Entry 5W51 (X-ray diffraction, 3.40 A resolution); this record covers chains A and B of the 13 polymer chains in the assembly.

[Chain A]
Protein: DNA-directed RNA polymerase II subunit RPB1
Source organism: Saccharomyces cerevisiae (strain ATCC 204508 / S288c)
Notes: EC 2.7.7.6
UniProt: P04050 (RPB1_YEAST); residue numbers follow UniProt; this construct covers 1-1733
Sequence (1733 residues; numbered 1 to 1733; the number before each row is that of its first residue):
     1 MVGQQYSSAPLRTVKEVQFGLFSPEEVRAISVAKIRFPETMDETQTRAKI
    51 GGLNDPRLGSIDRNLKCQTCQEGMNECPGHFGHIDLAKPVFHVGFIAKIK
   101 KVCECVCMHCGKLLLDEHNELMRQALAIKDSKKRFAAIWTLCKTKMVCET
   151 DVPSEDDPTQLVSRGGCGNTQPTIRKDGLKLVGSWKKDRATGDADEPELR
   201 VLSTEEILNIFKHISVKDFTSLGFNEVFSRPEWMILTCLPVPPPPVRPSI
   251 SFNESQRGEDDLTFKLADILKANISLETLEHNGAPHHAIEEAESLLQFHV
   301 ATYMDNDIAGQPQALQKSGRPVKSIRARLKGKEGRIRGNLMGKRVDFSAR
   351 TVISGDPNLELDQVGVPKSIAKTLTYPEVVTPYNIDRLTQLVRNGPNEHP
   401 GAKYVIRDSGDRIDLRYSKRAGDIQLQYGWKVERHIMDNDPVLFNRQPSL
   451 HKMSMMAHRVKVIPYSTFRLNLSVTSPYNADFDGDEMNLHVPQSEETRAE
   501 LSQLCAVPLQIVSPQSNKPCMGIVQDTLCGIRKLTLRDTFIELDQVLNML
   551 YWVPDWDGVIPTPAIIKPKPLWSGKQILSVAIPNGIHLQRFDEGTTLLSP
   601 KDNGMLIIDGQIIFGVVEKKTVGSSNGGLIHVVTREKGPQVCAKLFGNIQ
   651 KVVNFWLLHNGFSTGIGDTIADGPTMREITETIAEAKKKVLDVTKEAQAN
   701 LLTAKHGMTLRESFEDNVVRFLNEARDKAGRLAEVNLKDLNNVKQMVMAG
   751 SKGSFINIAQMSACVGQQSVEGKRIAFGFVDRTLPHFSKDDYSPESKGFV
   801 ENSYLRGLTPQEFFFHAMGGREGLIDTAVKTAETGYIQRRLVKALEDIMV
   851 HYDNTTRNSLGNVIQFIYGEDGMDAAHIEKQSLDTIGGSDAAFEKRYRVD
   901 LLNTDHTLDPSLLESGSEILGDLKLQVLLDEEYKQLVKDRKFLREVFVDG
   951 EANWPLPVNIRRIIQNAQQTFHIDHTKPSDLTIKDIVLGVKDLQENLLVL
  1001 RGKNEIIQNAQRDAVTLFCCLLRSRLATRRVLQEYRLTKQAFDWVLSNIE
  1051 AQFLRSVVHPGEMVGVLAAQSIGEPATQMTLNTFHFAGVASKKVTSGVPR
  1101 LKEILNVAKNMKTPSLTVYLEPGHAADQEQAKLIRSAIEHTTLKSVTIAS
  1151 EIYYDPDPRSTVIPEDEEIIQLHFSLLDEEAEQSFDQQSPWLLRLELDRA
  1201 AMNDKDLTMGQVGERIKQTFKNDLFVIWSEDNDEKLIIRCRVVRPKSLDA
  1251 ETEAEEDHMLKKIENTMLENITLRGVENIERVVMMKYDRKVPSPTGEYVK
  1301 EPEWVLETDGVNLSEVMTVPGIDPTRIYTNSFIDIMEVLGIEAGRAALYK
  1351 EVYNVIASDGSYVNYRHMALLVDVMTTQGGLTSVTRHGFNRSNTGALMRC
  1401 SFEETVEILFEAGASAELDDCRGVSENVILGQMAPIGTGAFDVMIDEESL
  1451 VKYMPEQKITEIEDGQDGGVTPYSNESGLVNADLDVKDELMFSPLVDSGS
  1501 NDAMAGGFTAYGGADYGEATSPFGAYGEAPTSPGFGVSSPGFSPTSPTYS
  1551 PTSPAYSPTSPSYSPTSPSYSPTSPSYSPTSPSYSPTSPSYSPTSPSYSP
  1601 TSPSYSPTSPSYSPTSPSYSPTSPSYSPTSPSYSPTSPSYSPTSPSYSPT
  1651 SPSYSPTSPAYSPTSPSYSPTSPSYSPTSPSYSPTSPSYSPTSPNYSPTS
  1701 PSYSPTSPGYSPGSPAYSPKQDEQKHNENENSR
Not modelled in the structure: 1-2, 149-166, 186-200, 253-258, 1080-1092, 1176-1186, 1244-1256, 1450-1733
Bound ions: Zn2+ site 1: Cys-70, Cys-77, His-80; Zn2+ site 2: His-109, Cys-110, Cys-148; Mg2+: Asp-481, Asp-483, Asp-485 (together with 2KH) (shared with 1 residue of chain R)
Residues lining bound ligands: 2KH (5'-O-[(S)-hydroxy{[(S)-hydroxy(phosphonooxy)phosphoryl]amino}phosphoryl]uridine): Arg-446, Pro-448, Asn-479, Asp-481, Asp-483, Asp-485, Lys-752
Curated features (UniProtKB/Swiss-Prot):
  - region: Pro-248 to Asp-260 (Lid loop), Asn-306 to Lys-323 (Rudder loop), Pro-810 to Glu-822 (Bridging helix)
  - binding site (Zn(2+)): Cys-67, Cys-70, Cys-77, His-80, Cys-107, Cys-110, Cys-148, Cys-167
  - binding site (Mg(2+)): Asp-481, Asp-483, Asp-485
  - modified residue: Thr-1471 (Phosphothreonine)
  - cross-link (Glycyl lysine isopeptide (Lys-Gly)): Lys-695 (interchain with G-Cter in ubiquitin), Lys-1246 (interchain with G-Cter in ubiquitin), Lys-1350 (interchain with G-Cter in ubiquitin)
  - natural variant: Ser-1653 to Pro-1659 (deletion: In strain: A364A)
  - mutagenesis: Lys-1246 (K1246R: Impairs ubiquitination during transcription stress)

[Chain B]
Protein: DNA-directed RNA polymerase II subunit RPB2
Source organism: Saccharomyces cerevisiae (strain ATCC 204508 / S288c)
Notes: EC 2.7.7.6
UniProt: P08518 (RPB2_YEAST); residues 1-1224 here = UniProt positions 1-1224
Sequence (1224 residues; each row starts with the number of its first residue):
     1 MSDLANSEKYYDEDPYGFEDESAPITAEDSWAVISAFFREKGLVSQQLDS
    51 FNQFVDYTLQDIICEDSTLILEQLAQHTTESDNISRKYEISFGKIYVTKP
   101 MVNESDGVTHALYPQEARLRNLTYSSGLFVDVKKRTYEAIDVPGRELKYE
   151 LIAEESEDDSESGKVFIGRLPIMLRSKNCYLSEATESDLYKLKECPFDMG
   201 GYFIINGSEKVLIAQERSAGNIVQVFKKAAPSPISHVAEIRSALEKGSRF
   251 ISTLQVKLYGREGSSARTIKATLPYIKQDIPIVIIFRALGIIPDGEILEH
   301 ICYDVNDWQMLEMLKPCVEDGFVIQDRETALDFIGRRGTALGIKKEKRIQ
   351 YAKDILQKEFLPHITQLEGFESRKAFFLGYMINRLLLCALDRKDQDDRDH
   401 FGKKRLDLAGPLLAQLFKTLFKKLTKDIFRYMQRTVEEAHDFNMKLAINA
   451 KTITSGLKYALATGNWGEQKKAMSSRAGVSQVLNRYTYSSTLSHLRRTNT
   501 PIGRDGKLAKPRQLHNTHWGLVCPAETPEGQACGLVKNLSLMSCISVGTD
   551 PMPIITFLSEWGMEPLEDYVPHQSPDATRVFVNGVWHGVHRNPARLMETL
   601 RTLRRKGDINPEVSMIRDIREKELKIFTDAGRVYRPLFIVEDDESLGHKE
   651 LKVRKGHIAKLMATEYQDIEGGFEDVEEYTWSSLLNEGLVEYIDAEEEES
   701 ILIAMQPEDLEPAEANEENDLDVDPAKRIRVSHHATTFTHCEIHPSMILG
   751 VAASIIPFPDHNQSPRNTYQSAMGKQAMGVFLTNYNVRMDTMANILYYPQ
   801 KPLGTTRAMEYLKFRELPAGQNAIVAIACYSGYNQEDSMIMNQSSIDRGL
   851 FRSLFFRSYMDQEKKYGMSITETFEKPQRTNTLRMKHGTYDKLDDDGLIA
   901 PGVRVSGEDVIIGKTTPISPDEEELGQRTAYHSKRDASTPLRSTENGIVD
   951 QVLVTTNQDGLKFVKVRVRTTKIPQIGDKFASRHGQKGTIGITYRREDMP
  1001 FTAEGIVPDLIINPHAIPSRMTVAHLIECLLSKVAALSGNEGDASPFTDI
  1051 TVEGISKLLREHGYQSRGFEVMYNGHTGKKLMAQIFFGPTYYQRLRHMVD
  1101 DKIHARARGPMQVLTRQPVEGRSRDGGLRFGEMERDCMIAHGAASFLKER
  1151 LMEASDAFRVHICGICGLMTVIAKLNHNQFECKGCDNKIDIYQIHIPYAA
  1201 KLLFQELMAMNITPRLYTDRSRDF
Not modelled in the structure: 1-19, 71-89, 135-163, 244-250, 339-344, 436-445, 473-475, 503-508, 669-677, 713-721, 919-932, 1221-1224
Bound ions: Zn2+: Cys-1163, Cys-1166, Cys-1182, Cys-1185
Residues lining bound ligands: 2KH (5'-O-[(S)-hydroxy{[(S)-hydroxy(phosphonooxy)phosphoryl]amino}phosphoryl]uridine): Arg-766, Tyr-769, Asp-837, Gly-985, Lys-987, Ser-1019, Arg-1020

[Chain A / chain B interface]
Residue-residue contacts (401):
  Gln-4(A) with Ala-1157(B); Phe-1158(B); Arg-1159(B), hydrogen bond (side chain-backbone)
  Gln-5(A) with Arg-1159(B), hydrogen bond (backbone-side chain); Leu-1175(B)
  Tyr-6(A) with Arg-1159(B)
  Ser-7(A) with Arg-1159(B); His-1161(B), hydrogen bond; Phe-1180(B); Gln-1193(B)
  Ser-8(A) with Asn-1178(B); Phe-1180(B)
  Ala-9(A) with Phe-1180(B); Ile-1191(B), hydrophobic; Tyr-1192(B); Gln-1193(B)
  Pro-10(A) with Gln-1193(B), hydrogen bond (backbone-backbone)
  Leu-11(A) with Gln-1193(B); His-1195(B)
  Arg-12(A) with Tyr-1192(B); Gln-1193(B), hydrogen bond (backbone-backbone); Ile-1194(B); Thr-1218(B)
  Thr-13(A) with Thr-1218(B)
  Val-14(A) with Tyr-1217(B)
  Lys-15(A) with Tyr-1217(B), hydrogen bond (backbone-backbone); Thr-1218(B); Asp-1219(B); Arg-1220(B), hydrogen bond (backbone-side chain)
  Glu-16(A) with Arg-1215(B); Leu-1216(B); Tyr-1217(B), hydrogen bond (backbone-backbone); Asp-1219(B); Arg-1220(B)
  Val-17(A) with Arg-1215(B); Leu-1216(B), hydrophobic
  Gln-18(A) with Thr-1213(B); Arg-1215(B), hydrogen bond (backbone-backbone)
  Phe-19(A) with Thr-1213(B)
  Gly-20(A) with Ile-1212(B); Thr-1213(B), hydrogen bond (backbone-side chain)
  Leu-21(A) with Asn-1211(B); Thr-1213(B)
  Phe-22(A) with Leu-1168(B), hydrophobic; Asn-1211(B), hydrogen bond (backbone-side chain); Thr-1213(B)
  Glu-26(A) with Cys-1166(B); Arg-1215(B), salt bridge
  Ala-29(A) with Lys-1183(B); Gly-1184(B)
  Ile-30(A) with Thr-1170(B); Lys-1183(B)
  Arg-63(A) with Arg-884(B)
  Thr-69(A) with Lys-1174(B)
  Cys-70(A) with Ile-1172(B), hydrophobic; Ala-1173(B); Lys-1174(B)
  Glu-72(A) with Leu-1175(B); Asn-1176(B), hydrogen bond
  Met-74(A) with Arg-1116(B)
  Asn-75(A) with Arg-1116(B), hydrogen bond (backbone-side chain); Phe-1158(B)
  Glu-76(A) with Phe-1158(B); Arg-1159(B), salt bridge; Leu-1175(B)
  Pro-78(A) with Lys-1201(B)
  Gly-79(A) with Gln-1205(B), hydrogen bond (backbone-side chain)
  Phe-81(A) with Gln-1205(B); Met-1208(B), hydrophobic; Ala-1209(B)
  His-92(A) with Met-1210(B); Asn-1211(B)
  Phe-228(A) with Arg-1215(B)
  Trp-233(A) with Asn-1211(B)
  Leu-236(A) with Asn-1211(B)
  Pro-240(A) with Met-1208(B); Ala-1209(B)
  Pro-242(A) with Ala-1209(B), hydrophobic
  Pro-245(A) with Leu-1114(B); Tyr-1198(B); Lys-1201(B)
  Val-246(A) with Leu-1114(B); Gln-1205(B)
  Pro-248(A) with Leu-1114(B)
  Phe-252(A) with Lys-864(B)
  Met-304(A) with Met-1210(B), hydrophobic
  Gly-319(A) with Lys-471(B)
  Arg-320(A) with Lys-471(B)
  Pro-321(A) with Lys-471(B)
  Ile-325(A) with Glu-1206(B); Met-1210(B), hydrophobic
  Arg-328(A) with Glu-1206(B), salt bridge
  Leu-329(A) with Leu-1203(B), hydrophobic; Glu-1206(B)
  Arg-335(A) with Leu-1114(B); Leu-1202(B); Glu-1206(B), salt bridge
  Ile-336(A) with Leu-1203(B), hydrophobic
  Arg-337(A) with Arg-1129(B), hydrogen bond (backbone-side chain); Glu-1132(B), salt bridge
  Gly-338(A) with Arg-1129(B)
  Asn-339(A) with Thr-1115(B); Gln-1117(B), hydrogen bond; Ala-1199(B)
  Leu-340(A) with Ala-1199(B), hydrophobic; Ala-1200(B); Leu-1203(B), hydrophobic
  Met-341(A) with Glu-1132(B); Arg-1135(B)
  Gly-342(A) with Arg-1129(B), hydrogen bond (backbone-side chain); Phe-1130(B)
  Lys-343(A) with Gln-1117(B); Phe-1130(B), hydrogen bond (backbone-backbone); Leu-1151(B); Ser-1155(B); Asp-1156(B)
  Arg-344(A) with Pro-1118(B); Val-1119(B); Glu-1120(B), salt bridge; Gly-1127(B), hydrogen bond (side chain-backbone); Leu-1128(B); Arg-1129(B); Ser-1155(B), hydrogen bond (backbone-side chain)
  Val-345(A) with Gly-1127(B); Leu-1128(B), hydrogen bond (backbone-backbone); Phe-1130(B), hydrophobic; Arg-1150(B); Ala-1154(B), hydrophobic
  Asp-346(A) with Arg-1106(B), salt bridge; Ala-1107(B); Arg-1108(B); Met-1111(B); Pro-1118(B); Arg-1150(B), hydrogen bond (backbone-side chain); Ala-1154(B), hydrogen bond (backbone-backbone)
  Phe-347(A) with Arg-1106(B), hydrogen bond (backbone-backbone); Ala-1107(B), hydrogen bond (backbone-backbone); Arg-1150(B)
  Ser-348(A) with Ala-1105(B); Arg-1106(B), hydrogen bond (backbone-backbone); Leu-1128(B), hydrogen bond (side chain-backbone)
  Ala-349(A) with His-1104(B); Ala-1105(B), hydrophobic; Leu-1128(B)
  Arg-350(A) with Lys-1102(B); Ile-1103(B); His-1104(B), hydrogen bond (backbone-backbone); Leu-1128(B)
  Thr-351(A) with Ile-1103(B)
  Val-352(A) with Gly-977(B); Val-1099(B), hydrophobic
  Gly-355(A) with Tyr-833(B)
  Asp-356(A) with Tyr-833(B), hydrogen bond
  Pro-357(A) with Ser-831(B); Gly-832(B); Tyr-833(B)
  Asn-358(A) with Tyr-833(B), hydrogen bond
  Ser-369(A) with Ile-1103(B)
  Thr-373(A) with Ala-1105(B); Ala-1107(B)
  Leu-374(A) with Arg-1106(B)
  Thr-375(A) with Ala-1107(B)
  Tyr-404(A) with Arg-1108(B)
  Arg-412(A) with Arg-1108(B)
  Glu-433(A) with Arg-1108(B), salt bridge
  Leu-443(A) with Met-1138(B), hydrophobic; Phe-1146(B), hydrophobic
  Asn-445(A) with Glu-1134(B)
  Gln-447(A) with Glu-1134(B), hydrogen bond
  Ser-449(A) with Met-1133(B); Glu-1134(B), hydrogen bond; Cys-1137(B)
  His-451(A) with Cys-1137(B), hydrogen bond (backbone-side chain)
  Lys-452(A) with Ala-1140(B); His-1141(B), hydrogen bond (backbone-side chain)
  Met-455(A) with Phe-1130(B), hydrophobic; Glu-1134(B); Cys-1137(B), hydrophobic; Met-1138(B), hydrophobic; His-1141(B), hydrogen bond (backbone-side chain)
  Tyr-465(A) with Ile-976(B), hydrophobic
  Ser-466(A) with Gln-975(B); Val-1099(B); Asp-1100(B), hydrogen bond
  Thr-467(A) with Ile-976(B); Gly-977(B); Val-1099(B)
  Arg-469(A) with Tyr-833(B); Ile-976(B); Gly-991(B), hydrogen bond (side chain-backbone)
  Leu-472(A) with Gln-835(B)
  Asp-481(A) with Glu-836(B)
  Phe-482(A) with Gln-835(B); Glu-836(B), hydrogen bond (backbone-backbone); Asp-837(B); Ser-838(B); Thr-989(B), hydrogen bond (backbone-side chain)
  Asp-483(A) with Asp-837(B); Lys-979(B); Lys-987(B); Gly-988(B)
  Gly-484(A) with Thr-989(B)
  Glu-486(A) with Lys-1102(B), salt bridge
  Asn-488(A) with Leu-1128(B)
  His-490(A) with Phe-1130(B); Arg-1150(B)
  Val-491(A) with Arg-1150(B), hydrogen bond (backbone-side chain)
  Pro-492(A) with Glu-1149(B)
  Gln-493(A) with Glu-1149(B), hydrogen bond (backbone-side chain)
  Ser-494(A) with Glu-1149(B), hydrogen bond
  Thr-497(A) with Phe-1146(B); Glu-1149(B)
  Glu-500(A) with Ala-1143(B); Ala-1144(B); Ser-1145(B), hydrogen bond; Phe-1146(B), hydrogen bond (side chain-backbone)
  Leu-501(A) with Phe-1146(B), hydrophobic
  Leu-504(A) with His-1141(B)
  Cys-505(A) with His-1141(B)
  Gln-510(A) with His-1141(B), hydrogen bond
  Val-524(A) with Gln-835(B)
  Gln-525(A) with Gln-835(B); Glu-836(B), hydrogen bond (side chain-backbone); His-1015(B), hydrogen bond (backbone-side chain)
  Asp-526(A) with Cys-829(B), hydrogen bond; Asn-834(B); Gln-835(B); Asn-1013(B), hydrogen bond; His-1015(B), salt bridge
  Cys-529(A) with His-1015(B)
  Glu-542(A) with Lys-1079(B), salt bridge
  Asn-654(A) with Gln-835(B)
  Leu-657(A) with Cys-829(B), hydrophobic
  Leu-658(A) with Tyr-830(B); Ser-831(B); Asn-1074(B), hydrogen bond (backbone-side chain); His-1076(B)
  His-659(A) with Asn-1074(B), hydrogen bond; Thr-1077(B); Lys-1080(B); Leu-1081(B)
  Asn-660(A) with Leu-1081(B); Met-1082(B), hydrogen bond (backbone-backbone); Ala-1083(B)
  Gly-661(A) with Ala-1083(B)
  Phe-662(A) with Ala-828(B); Cys-829(B), hydrogen bond (backbone-backbone); Pro-1014(B), hydrophobic; Ala-1083(B), hydrophobic
  Ser-663(A) with Ile-827(B), hydrogen bond (side chain-backbone); Pro-1014(B); Gln-1084(B); Ile-1085(B); Phe-1086(B), hydrogen bond (side chain-backbone)
  Thr-664(A) with Ile-827(B); Pro-1014(B); Phe-1086(B)
  Gly-665(A) with Leu-1026(B); Phe-1069(B); Phe-1086(B)
  Ile-666(A) with Val-1023(B), hydrophobic; Leu-1026(B), hydrophobic; Ile-1027(B), hydrophobic; Arg-1067(B); Phe-1086(B), hydrophobic
  Asp-668(A) with Phe-1069(B)
  Ile-670(A) with Arg-1067(B)
  Thr-680(A) with Ile-729(B)
  Asn-742(A) with Phe-1069(B)
  Val-743(A) with Pro-1018(B), hydrophobic
  Met-746(A) with His-1015(B); Pro-1018(B), hydrophobic
  Ser-751(A) with His-1015(B), hydrogen bond
  Lys-752(A) with His-1015(B); Pro-1018(B); Ser-1019(B), hydrogen bond; Arg-1020(B)
  Asn-757(A) with Pro-1018(B), hydrogen bond (side chain-backbone); Met-1021(B), hydrogen bond
  Gln-760(A) with Met-1021(B)
  Met-761(A) with Val-1023(B), hydrophobic
  Glu-771(A) with Lys-510(B)
  Ile-775(A) with Asn-516(B)
  Gly-778(A) with His-400(B); His-515(B); Asn-516(B), hydrogen bond (backbone-side chain)
  Phe-779(A) with Asn-516(B); Thr-517(B); Glu-698(B); Glu-699(B)
  Val-780(A) with Glu-699(B), hydrogen bond (backbone-side chain)
  Asp-781(A) with Arg-620(B), salt bridge
  Arg-782(A) with Glu-698(B), hydrogen bond (side chain-backbone); Glu-699(B), hydrogen bond (side chain-backbone); Ser-700(B); Ile-701(B), hydrogen bond (side chain-backbone)
  Thr-783(A) with Asn-516(B), hydrogen bond (backbone-side chain)
  Pro-785(A) with Glu-698(B); Ile-701(B); Leu-702(B); Ile-703(B), hydrogen bond (backbone-backbone)
  His-786(A) with Trp-519(B); Ile-703(B); Met-705(B); Glu-742(B), salt bridge
  Phe-787(A) with Leu-702(B)
  Lys-789(A) with Arg-620(B)
  Glu-795(A) with Val-731(B)
  Glu-801(A) with Ile-729(B)
  Asn-802(A) with Arg-728(B); Ile-729(B), hydrogen bond (side chain-backbone)
  Tyr-804(A) with His-761(B); Asn-762(B); Gln-763(B); Val-1023(B), hydrophobic
  Leu-805(A) with His-761(B); Val-1052(B)
  Arg-806(A) with Pro-725(B), hydrogen bond (side chain-backbone); Ala-726(B); Lys-727(B); Arg-728(B), hydrogen bond (backbone-side chain); Ile-729(B); His-761(B), hydrogen bond (backbone-side chain)
  Gly-807(A) with Arg-728(B); Asp-760(B); His-761(B)
  Leu-808(A) with Arg-728(B), hydrogen bond (backbone-side chain); Asp-760(B), hydrogen bond (backbone-backbone); Phe-1047(B)
  Thr-809(A) with Ile-729(B); Phe-1047(B)
  Pro-810(A) with Trp-519(B); Met-705(B), hydrophobic; Pro-745(B), hydrophobic; Phe-1047(B)
  Gln-811(A) with Met-705(B)
  Phe-813(A) with Leu-749(B), hydrophobic; Pro-759(B); Asn-767(B)
  Phe-814(A) with Leu-514(B), hydrophobic; His-515(B); Trp-519(B), hydrophobic
  His-816(A) with Gln-763(B); Ser-764(B), hydrogen bond (backbone-side chain)
  Ala-817(A) with Leu-514(B), hydrophobic; Pro-524(B), hydrophobic; Ser-764(B)
  Met-818(A) with Leu-514(B); Asn-516(B)
  Gly-820(A) with Ser-764(B)
  Arg-821(A) with Arg-512(B), hydrogen bond (side chain-backbone); Leu-514(B); Pro-524(B), hydrogen bond (side chain-backbone); Thr-527(B); Gly-534(B)
  Glu-822(A) with Gln-513(B)
  Leu-824(A) with Thr-768(B); Tyr-769(B)
  Ile-825(A) with Arg-512(B); Cys-533(B)
  Ala-828(A) with Gly-530(B)
  Gln-838(A) with Met-1133(B)
  Arg-839(A) with Glu-1132(B), salt bridge
  Val-842(A) with Asp-1136(B)
  Lys-843(A) with Arg-1135(B)
  Glu-846(A) with Arg-1135(B), salt bridge
  Met-1063(A) with Ile-1139(B)
  Val-1066(A) with Asp-1136(B); Ile-1139(B), hydrophobic
  Gln-1070(A) with Asp-1136(B), hydrogen bond (side chain-backbone); Cys-1137(B); Ala-1140(B)
  Lys-1144(A) with Glu-262(B)
  Asn-1265(A) with Gly-263(B); Ser-265(B), hydrogen bond
  Glu-1269(A) with Gly-263(B)
  Leu-1409(A) with Leu-1207(B), hydrophobic; Ile-1212(B)
  Phe-1410(A) with Met-1210(B), hydrophobic; Ile-1212(B), hydrophobic
  Asp-1420(A) with Arg-1220(B)
  Arg-1422(A) with Arg-1220(B)
  Val-1424(A) with Ile-1139(B), hydrophobic
  Val-1428(A) with Leu-1151(B), hydrophobic
  Ile-1429(A) with Pro-1197(B); Ala-1200(B)
  Leu-1430(A) with His-1195(B); Ile-1196(B); Pro-1197(B)
  Gly-1431(A) with Lys-1148(B); Met-1152(B); Pro-1197(B)
  Gln-1432(A) with Lys-1148(B)
  Met-1433(A) with Ala-1144(B), hydrophobic; Ser-1145(B); Lys-1148(B)
  Ala-1434(A) with Ala-1144(B)
  Ile-1436(A) with Gly-1142(B); Ala-1144(B)
  Gly-1437(A) with Gly-1142(B)
  Thr-1438(A) with Gly-1142(B), hydrogen bond (side chain-backbone)
Interface residues without a listed pair, chain A (218 interface residues in all): Val-32, Gln-71, His-80, Pro-243, Ile-250, Tyr-303, Ile-353, Ile-370, Lys-403, Pro-448, Thr-475, Thr-527, Gly-667, Lys-687, Gly-753, Val-770, Ala-776, Phe-777, Leu-784, Ser-788, Glu-812, Lys-1261, Gly-1413, Gly-1439
Interface residues without a listed pair, chain B (204 interface residues in all): Ser-264, Glu-312, Lys-315, Asp-397, His-518, Lys-537, Arg-635, Ala-695, Ala-704, Arg-730, Ala-735, Ile-748, Pro-765, Ile-992, Ile-1017, Leu-1030, Glu-1053, Gly-1109, Val-1113, Gly-1131, Val-1160, Met-1169, His-1177, Phe-1204, Pro-1214

[In short]
218 residues of chain A and 204 residues of chain B are in contact, with 78 hydrogen bonds and 15 salt
bridges. Polar pairs include Glu-26(A)/Arg-1215(B), Glu-76(A)/Arg-1159(B) and Arg-328(A)/Glu-1206(B). Compound
2KH is bound between chain A and chain B.
Here chain A is DNA-directed RNA polymerase II subunit RPB1 and chain B is DNA-directed RNA polymerase II
subunit RPB2, both from Saccharomyces cerevisiae (strain ATCC 204508 / S288c). Entry 5W51 (Pol II elongation
complex with an N6-methyladenine-containing template and a matched UMPNPP) was determined by X-ray diffraction
(same publication as 5W4U).
